6I0U - chains A and B; structure by X-ray diffraction, 2.00 A resolution.

== Chain A ==
Name: Terminal uridylyltransferase Tailor
Source organism: Drosophila melanogaster
Notes: EC 2.7.7.52
UniProtKB: Q9VI58 (TUTT_DROME); residues 180-560 here = UniProt positions 180-560
Amino-acid sequence (384 residues; each row starts with the number of its first residue):
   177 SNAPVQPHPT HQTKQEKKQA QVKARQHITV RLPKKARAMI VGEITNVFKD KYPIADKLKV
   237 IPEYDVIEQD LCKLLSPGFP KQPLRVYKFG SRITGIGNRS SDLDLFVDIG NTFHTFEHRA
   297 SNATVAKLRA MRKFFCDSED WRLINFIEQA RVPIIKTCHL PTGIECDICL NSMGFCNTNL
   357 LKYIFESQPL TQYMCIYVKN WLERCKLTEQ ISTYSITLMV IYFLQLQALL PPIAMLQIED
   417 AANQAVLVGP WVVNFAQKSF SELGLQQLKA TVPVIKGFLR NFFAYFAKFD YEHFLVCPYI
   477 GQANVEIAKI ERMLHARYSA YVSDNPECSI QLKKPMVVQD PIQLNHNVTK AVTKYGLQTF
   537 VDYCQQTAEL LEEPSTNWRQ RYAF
Disordered / not traced: 177-194, 416-419, 549-560
Construct notes: expression tag (177-179)
Ion coordination: Mg2+ site 1: Asp278, Asp280 (shared with U4(B) of chain B); Mg2+ site 2: Asp278, Asp280, Asp343 (shared with U3(B), U4(B) of chain B)
Curated features (UniProtKB/Swiss-Prot):
  - binding site (Mg(2+)): Asp278, Asp280
  - mutagenesis: Asp280 (D280A: Abolishes catalytic activity)
From the paper describing this entry:
  - conformationally variable residues (side-chain flip): Gln325
  - mutagenesis - D280A: abolished catalytic activity
  - specificity-determining residues: Arg327
  - mutagenesis - R327A: decreased catalytic activity on 3'-G substrate
  - mutagenesis - Q519A: decreased catalytic activity
  - mutagenesis - R327K: unchanged catalytic activity on 3'-G and 3'-U RNA substrates

== Chain B ==
Molecule: 6-nt RNA strand
Sequence (6 nucleotides; each row starts with the number of its first residue):
     1 UUUUUU
Disordered / not traced: 5-6
Ion coordination: Mg2+ site 1: U3, U4 (shared with Asp278(A), Asp280(A), Asp343(A) of chain A); Mg2+ site 2: U4 (shared with Asp278(A), Asp280(A) of chain A)

== Chain A / chain B interface ==
Contacting residue pairs (21):
  Phe265(A) - U3(B)  base contact
  Phe265(A) - U4(B)  sugar contact
  Gly266(A) - U4(B)  phosphate contact
  Asp278(A) - U4(B)  phosphate contact
  Asp280(A) - U3(B)  hydrogen bond to the sugar
  Asp280(A) - U4(B)  phosphate contact
  Ile323(A) - U2(B)  base contact
  Gln325(A) - U2(B)  hydrogen bond to the base
  Ala326(A) - U2(B)  phosphate contact
  Arg327(A) - U2(B)  salt bridge to the phosphate
  Arg327(A) - U3(B)  hydrogen bond to the base
  Val328(A) - U3(B)  base contact
  Ile330(A) - U3(B)  sugar contact
  Asp343(A) - U3(B)  phosphate contact
  Gly350(A) - U4(B)  hydrogen bond to the sugar
  Asn353(A) - U4(B)  hydrogen bond to the base
  Thr354(A) - U4(B)  hydrogen bond to the sugar
  Tyr390(A) - U4(B)  base contact
  His522(A) - U3(B)  base contact
  His522(A) - U4(B)  hydrogen bond to the base
  Val524(A) - U4(B)  base contact
Interface residues without a listed pair, chain A (22 interface residues in all): Ser267, Cys345, Asp516, Lys526, Ala527
Interface residues without a listed pair, chain B (4 interface residues in all): U1

== Summary ==
Chain A and chain B form an interface of 22 and 4 residues respectively; the contacts include 7 hydrogen bonds
and 1 salt bridge. Polar pairs include Gln325(A)-U2(B), Arg327(A)-U3(B) and Asn353(A)-U4(B). The paper reports
that D280A of chain A abolishes catalytic activity; the specificity determinant Arg327(A); 4 substitutions
were tested in all.
Chain A is Terminal uridylyltransferase Tailor (Drosophila melanogaster) and chain B is a 6-nt RNA strand; the
structure, Crystal structure of DmTailor in complex with U6 RNA, was determined by X-ray diffraction (same
publication as 6I0S, 6I0T and 6I0V).
